PDB entry 1NCB | X-ray diffraction, 2.50 A resolution | chains L and H of the 3 polymer chains in the assembly

# Chain L
Protein: IGG2A-kappa NC41 fab (light chain)
Organism: Mus musculus
Notes: antibody fragment or engineered binder
Sequence (214 residues; numbered 1 to 214; the number before each row is that of its first residue):
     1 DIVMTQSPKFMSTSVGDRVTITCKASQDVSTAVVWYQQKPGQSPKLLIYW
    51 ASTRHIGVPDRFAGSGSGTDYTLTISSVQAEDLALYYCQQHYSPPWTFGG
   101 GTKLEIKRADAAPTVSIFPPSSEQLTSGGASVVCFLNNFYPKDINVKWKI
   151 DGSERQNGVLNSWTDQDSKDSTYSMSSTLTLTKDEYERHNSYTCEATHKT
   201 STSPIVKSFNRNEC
Sequence notes: conflict Thr20 (Ser in Y11589), Ile21 (Val in Y11589), Asp28 (Ile in Y11589), 18 further conflict positions vs the reference (Y11589) not listed
Disulfides: Cys23-Cys88, Cys134-Cys194

# Chain H
Protein: IGG2A-kappa NC41 fab (heavy chain)
Organism: Mus musculus
Reference sequence: P01865 (GCAM_MOUSE); the construct has insertions or renumbered stretches relative to UniProt, so the offset changes along the chain: 114-130 = UniProt 1-17; 133-154 = UniProt 18-39; 162-169 = UniProt 42-49; 171-180 = UniProt 50-59; 4 more segments
Sequence (221 residues; numbered 1 to 227 plus 7 insertion-coded residues; 13 numbers in that range are skipped by the numbering (no residue carries them; nothing is unmodelled there); the number before each row is that of its first residue; a row labelled like 82A-82C holds insertion residues (82A, then the next letters in order)):
     1 QIQLVQSGPELKKPGETVKISCKASGYTFTNYGMNWVKQAPGKGLEWMGW
    51 IN
   52A T
    53 NTGEPTYGEEFKGRFAFSLETSASTANLQI
82A-82C NNL
    83 KNEDKATFFCARGEDNFG
100A-100C SLS
   101 DYWGQGTTLTVSSAKTTAPSVYPLAPVCGD
   133 TTGSSVTLGCLVKGYFPEPVTL
   156 TW
   162 NSGSLSSG
   171 VHTFPAVLQS
   183 DLYTLSSSVTVTSS
   198 TWP
   202 SQSIT
   208 CNVAHPASSTKVDKKIEPRG
Disulfides: Cys22-Cys92, Cys142-Cys208

# How chain L and chain H interact
Disulfides between the chains: Cys214(L)-Cys128(H)
Contacting residue pairs (71):
  Tyr36(L) - Ser100A(H)
  Tyr36(L) - Ser100C(H)  hydrogen bond (side chain-backbone)
  Tyr36(L) - Trp103(H)
  Gln38(L) - Gln39(H)  hydrogen bond
  Ser43(L) - Trp103(H)
  Ser43(L) - Gly104(H)  hydrogen bond (side chain-backbone)
  Ser43(L) - Gln105(H)
  Pro44(L) - Trp103(H)
  Leu46(L) - Leu100B(H)  hydrophobic
  Leu46(L) - Ser100C(H)
  Leu46(L) - Asp101(H)
  Tyr49(L) - Leu100B(H)  hydrophobic
  His55(L) - Asp101(H)  salt bridge
  His55(L) - Tyr102(H)
  Ile56(L) - Tyr102(H)
  Tyr87(L) - Gln39(H)  hydrogen bond
  Tyr87(L) - Leu45(H)  hydrophobic
  Gln89(L) - Ser100A(H)  hydrogen bond (side chain-backbone)
  His91(L) - Leu100B(H)
  Pro94(L) - Phe99(H)  hydrophobic
  Pro95(L) - Trp47(H)  hydrophobic
  Trp96(L) - Trp47(H)
  Trp96(L) - Phe99(H)  hydrogen bond (side chain-backbone)
  Trp96(L) - Gly100(H)  hydrogen bond (side chain-backbone)
  Trp96(L) - Ser100A(H)
  Phe98(L) - Leu45(H)
  Phe98(L) - Trp47(H)
  Thr114(L) - Thr134(H)
  Ser116(L) - Thr133(H)
  Phe118(L) - Leu124(H)
  Phe118(L) - Ala125(H)
  Phe118(L) - Pro126(H)  hydrophobic
  Phe118(L) - Thr139(H)
  Pro119(L) - Leu124(H)
  Pro119(L) - Val127(H)  hydrophobic
  Pro119(L) - Arg226(H)
  Pro120(L) - Arg226(H)  hydrogen bond (backbone-side chain)
  Ser121(L) - Tyr122(H)
  Ser121(L) - Pro123(H)
  Glu123(L) - Lys221(H)  salt bridge
  Gln124(L) - Tyr122(H)
  Ser127(L) - Tyr122(H)
  Ser131(L) - Leu143(H)
  Ser131(L) - Lys145(H)
  Phe135(L) - Gly141(H)
  Phe135(L) - Phe174(H)  hydrophobic
  Phe135(L) - Ser189(H)
  Phe135(L) - Ser190(H)
  Asn137(L) - His172(H)
  Asn137(L) - Phe174(H)
  Asn137(L) - Ser190(H)
  Asn138(L) - His172(H)  hydrogen bond
  Leu160(L) - Val177(H)  hydrophobic
  Leu160(L) - Gln179(H)
  Leu160(L) - Thr186(H)
  Ser162(L) - Phe174(H)
  Ser162(L) - Pro175(H)  hydrogen bond (side chain-backbone)
  Trp163(L) - Pro175(H)
  Thr164(L) - Thr173(H)
  Thr164(L) - Phe174(H)
  Ser174(L) - His172(H)  hydrogen bond
  Ser174(L) - Phe174(H)
  Met175(L) - Phe174(H)
  Ser176(L) - Phe174(H)
  Ser176(L) - Ser188(H)  hydrogen bond
  Thr180(L) - Lys145(H)
  Phe209(L) - Val127(H)  hydrophobic
  Glu213(L) - Gly227(H)
  Cys214(L) - Val127(H)
  Cys214(L) - Cys128(H)  disulfide
  Cys214(L) - Gly227(H)
Interface residues without a listed pair, chain L (49 interface residues in all): Val34, Gln42, Val115, Ile117, Ser122, Val133, Thr178, Asn210, Arg211, Asn212
Interface residues without a listed pair, chain H (44 interface residues in all): Val37, Gly44, Glu46, Phe91, Leu140

# In short
The interface between chain L and chain H involves 49 residues on one side and 44 on the other; the contacts
include 1 disulfide bond, 12 hydrogen bonds and 2 salt bridges. Polar contacts include His55(L)-Asp101(H),
Glu123(L)-Lys221(H) and Tyr36(L)-Ser100C(H).
Here chain L is IGG2A-kappa NC41 fab (light chain) and chain H is IGG2A-kappa NC41 fab (heavy chain), both
from Mus musculus. Entry 1NCB (Crystal structures of two mutant neuraminidase-antibody complexes with amino
acid substitutions in the interface) was determined by X-ray diffraction, deposited together with 1NCC.
